Entry 7X40 (electron microscopy, 3.02 A resolution); this record covers chains L and H of the 6 polymer chains in the assembly.

# Chain L
Molecule: 8A10 light chain
Organism: Mus musculus
Sequence (108 residues; row label = number of the first residue in the row):
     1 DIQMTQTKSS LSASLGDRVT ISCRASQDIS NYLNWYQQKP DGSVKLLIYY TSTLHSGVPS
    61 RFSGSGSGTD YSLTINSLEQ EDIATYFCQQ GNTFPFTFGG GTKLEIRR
Not modelled in the structure: 7-8
Disulfides: C23-C88

# Chain H
Molecule: 8A10 heavy chain
Organism: Mus musculus
Sequence (118 residues; row label = number of the first residue in the row):
     1 QVQLQQSAAE LARPGASVKM SCKASGYTFT TYTMHWVKQR PGQGLEWIGY INPSSRYTEY
    61 NQKFKDKTTL TADKSSSTAY MQLSSLTFED SAVYYCARRS EADRFVYWGQ GTLVTVSA
Not modelled in the structure: 1
Disulfides: C22-C96

# Interface between chain L and chain H
Pairs across the interface (23):
  N34(L) with D103(H), hydrogen bond (side chain-backbone); R104(H)
  Y36(L) with F105(H), hydrogen bond (side chain-backbone)
  Q38(L) with Q39(H), hydrogen bond; Y95(H), hydrogen bond
  G42(L) with Y95(H), hydrogen bond (backbone-side chain); Q110(H)
  V44(L) with W108(H)
  L46(L) with F105(H); V106(H), hydrophobic
  Y49(L) with R104(H), hydrogen bond (backbone-side chain)
  H55(L) with V106(H)
  F87(L) with Q39(H); L45(H), hydrophobic
  Q89(L) with D103(H)
  G91(L) with D103(H), hydrogen bond (backbone-side chain)
  F94(L) with W47(H), hydrophobic
  P95(L) with W47(H), hydrophobic; N61(H)
  F96(L) with W47(H); D103(H)
  F98(L) with L45(H), hydrophobic; F105(H), hydrophobic
Also at the interface, not in a pair above, chain L (20 interface residues in all): Y32, Y50, Q90, N92, G99
Also at the interface, not in a pair above, chain H (19 interface residues in all): H35, V37, G44, E46, E59, Y60, R99, A102

# Overview
Chain L and chain H form an interface of 20 and 19 residues respectively, with 7 hydrogen bonds. Polar
contacts include N34(L)-D103(H), Y36(L)-F105(H) and Q38(L)-Q39(H).
Chain L is 8A10 light chain and chain H is 8A10 heavy chain, both from Mus musculus; the structure, Cryo-EM
structure of Coxsackievirus B1 mature virion in complex with nAb 8A10 (classified from CVB1 mature ..., was
determined by electron microscopy (same publication as 7X2G, 7X2I, 7X2O, 7X2T, 7X2W, 7X35 and 7 further
entries).
